PDB entry 8IK5 | X-ray diffraction, 1.99 A resolution | chains A and C of the 3 polymer chains in the assembly

== Chain A ==
Molecule: 15-nt DNA strand
Sequence (15 nucleotides; row label = number of the first residue in the row):
     1 CCATATTTAA TCTTC

== Chain C ==
Name: LMX1A factor
Source organism: Homo sapiens
UniProtKB: A0A7K7QDL0 (A0A7K7QDL0_POEAT); residues 192-256 here correspond to UniProt positions 191-255 (UniProt number = residue number - 1)
Amino-acid sequence (67 residues; each row starts with the number of its first residue):
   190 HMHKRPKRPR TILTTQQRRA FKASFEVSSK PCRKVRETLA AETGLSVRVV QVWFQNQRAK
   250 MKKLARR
Sequence notes: expression tag (190-191)

== Interface between chain A and chain C ==
Residue-residue contacts (16):
  DT6(A) with Arg222(C), salt bridge to the phosphate; Arg225(C), salt bridge to the phosphate; Gln240(C), sugar contact
  DT7(A) with Lys219(C), phosphate contact; Gln240(C), hydrogen bond to the phosphate; Gln244(C), base contact; Arg247(C), sugar contact
  DT8(A) with Lys219(C), salt bridge to the phosphate; Gln244(C), base contact; Arg247(C), salt bridge to the phosphate
  DA9(A) with Lys251(C), salt bridge to the phosphate
  DT13(A) with Lys196(C), phosphate contact
  DT14(A) with Lys196(C), salt bridge to the phosphate; Arg199(C), base contact
  DC15(A) with Arg199(C), sugar contact; Ile201(C), phosphate contact

== In short ==
7 residues of chain A face 10 of chain C across their interface, with 1 hydrogen bond and 6 salt bridges.
Among the polar pairs are DT7(A)-Gln240(C), DT6(A)-Arg222(C) and DT6(A)-Arg225(C).
Chain A is a 15-nt DNA strand and chain C is LMX1A factor (Homo sapiens); the structure, Transcription factor
LMX1a homeobox domain in complex with Wnt1 promoter, was determined by X-ray diffraction.
